5V1M - chain A; structure by X-ray diffraction, 1.47 A resolution.

Chain A:
Molecule: U6 snRNA phosphodiesterase
From: Homo sapiens
Notes: EC 3.1.4.-
UniProt: Q9BQ65 (USB1_HUMAN); residue numbers follow UniProt; this construct covers 79-265
Sequence (191 residues; numbered 75 to 265; the number before each row is that of its first residue):
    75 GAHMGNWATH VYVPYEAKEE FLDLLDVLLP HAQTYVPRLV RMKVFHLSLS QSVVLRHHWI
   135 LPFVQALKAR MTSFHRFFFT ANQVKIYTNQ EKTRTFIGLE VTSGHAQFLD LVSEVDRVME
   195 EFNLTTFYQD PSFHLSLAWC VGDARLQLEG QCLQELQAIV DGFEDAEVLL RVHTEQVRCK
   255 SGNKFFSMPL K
Unresolved in the structure: 75-77, 238-240
Construct notes: expression tag (75-78)
UniProt features mapped onto this chain:
  - active site: H120 (Proton acceptor), H208 (Proton donor)
  - binding site (AMP): H120 to S122, Y202, D204 to S210
  - binding site (UMP): Q164, Y202, S206 to S210
Ligand contacts: uridine-5'-monophosphate (U5P): H120, S122, Y161, T162, N163, Q164, F170, F201, Y202, D204, P205, S206, H208, S210
Reported in the primary citation:
  - binding site for uridine-5'-monophosphate: H120, S122, Y202, H208, S210
  - conformationally variable residues (side-chain flip): H120
  - catalytic residues: H120, H208
  - specificity-determining residues: Y161 to T167
  - contacts within the chain: H84-S122 (hydrogen bond)
  - mutagenesis - H84F: increased growth
  - mutagenesis - H84A: unchanged growth

In short:
Bound to chain A: uridine-5'-monophosphate. UniProt lists active-site residues H120 and H208, 11 AMP-binding
residues and 7 UMP-binding residues. From the paper: catalytic residues H120 and H208; H84F increases growth.
Chain A is U6 snRNA phosphodiesterase (Homo sapiens); the structure, Structure of human Usb1 with uridine
5'-monophosphate, was determined by X-ray diffraction together with 5UQJ from the same study.
